7DT6 - chains A and B; structure by X-ray diffraction, 1.30 A resolution.

== Chain A (and B) ==
Name: Transthyretin
Organism: Homo sapiens
Notes: chain B of this document is another copy of the same molecule, construct and numbering; everything in this record applies to it too
UniProt: P02766 (TTHY_HUMAN); residues -19 to 127 here correspond to UniProt positions 1-147 (UniProt number = residue number + 20)
Sequence (159 residues; row label = number of the first residue in the row; numbers below 1 keep their minus sign (Met-31 is residue -31)):
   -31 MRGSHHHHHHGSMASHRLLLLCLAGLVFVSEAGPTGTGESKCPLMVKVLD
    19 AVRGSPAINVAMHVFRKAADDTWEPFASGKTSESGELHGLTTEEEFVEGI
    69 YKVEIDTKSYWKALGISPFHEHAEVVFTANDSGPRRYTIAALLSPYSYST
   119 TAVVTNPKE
Disordered / not traced: -31 to 9, 125-127
Sequence notes: initiating methionine (-31); expression tag (-30 to -20); engineered mutation Met30 (Val50 in P02766)
UniProt features mapped onto this chain:
  - binding site (L-thyroxine): Lys15, Glu54, Ser117
  - modified residue: Cys10 (Sulfocysteine), Glu42 (4-carboxyglutamate), Ser52 (Phosphoserine)
  - glycosylation: Asn98 (N-linked (GlcNAc...) asparagine)

== Interface between chain A and chain B ==
Contacting residue pairs (39; chain A residue first):
  Ile68(A) with Glu89(B)
  Phe87(A) with Phe95(B), hydrophobic; Thr96(B); Tyr105(B), hydrophobic; Ile107(B), hydrophobic; Ala120(B), hydrophobic
  His88(A) with Val93(B); Val94(B); Thr118(B)
  Glu89(A) with Ile68(B); Val94(B), hydrogen bond (backbone-backbone); Thr96(B), hydrogen bond
  His90(A) with Val94(B)
  Glu92(A) with Glu92(B); Tyr116(B), hydrogen bond (backbone-side chain)
  Val93(A) with His88(B)
  Val94(A) with His88(B); Glu89(B), hydrogen bond (backbone-backbone); His90(B)
  Phe95(A) with Phe87(B), hydrophobic
  Thr96(A) with Glu89(B), hydrogen bond
  Tyr105(A) with Phe87(B), hydrophobic
  Ile107(A) with Phe87(B), hydrophobic
  Tyr114(A) with Thr119(B); Ala120(B), hydrogen bond (backbone-backbone)
  Ser115(A) with Thr118(B), hydrogen bond (side chain-backbone); Thr119(B), hydrogen bond
  Tyr116(A) with Glu92(B), hydrogen bond (side chain-backbone); Ser117(B); Thr118(B), hydrogen bond (backbone-backbone)
  Ser117(A) with Tyr116(B); Ser117(B)
  Thr118(A) with His88(B); Ser115(B), hydrogen bond (backbone-side chain); Tyr116(B), hydrogen bond (backbone-backbone)
  Thr119(A) with Tyr114(B); Ser115(B), hydrogen bond
  Ala120(A) with Phe87(B), hydrophobic; Tyr114(B), hydrogen bond (backbone-backbone)
Interface residues without a listed pair, chain A (20 interface residues in all): Val122
Interface residues without a listed pair, chain B (22 interface residues in all): Lys70, Lys76, Val122

== In short ==
20 residues of chain A and 22 residues of chain B are in contact; the contacts include 14 hydrogen bonds.
Polar contacts include Glu89(A)-Thr96(B), Glu92(A)-Tyr116(B) and Ser115(A)-Thr118(B). Curated annotation
(UniProt) lists 3 L-thyroxine-binding residues on chain A.
Chain A and chain B are both Transthyretin (Homo sapiens); the structure, Crystal structure of V30M mutated
transthyretin in complex with purpurin, was determined by X-ray diffraction, deposited together with 7DT3,
7DT5, 7DT8, 7EJQ and 7EJR.
